Entry 6W9E (X-ray diffraction, 3.10 A resolution); this record covers chains A and B.

[Chain A]
Name: Cyclin-dependent kinase 9
From: Homo sapiens
Notes: EC 2.7.11.22, 2.7.11.23
UniProt: P50750 (CDK9_HUMAN); residues 1-330 here = UniProt positions 1-330
Amino-acid sequence (330 residues; numbered 1 to 330; the number before each row is that of its first residue):
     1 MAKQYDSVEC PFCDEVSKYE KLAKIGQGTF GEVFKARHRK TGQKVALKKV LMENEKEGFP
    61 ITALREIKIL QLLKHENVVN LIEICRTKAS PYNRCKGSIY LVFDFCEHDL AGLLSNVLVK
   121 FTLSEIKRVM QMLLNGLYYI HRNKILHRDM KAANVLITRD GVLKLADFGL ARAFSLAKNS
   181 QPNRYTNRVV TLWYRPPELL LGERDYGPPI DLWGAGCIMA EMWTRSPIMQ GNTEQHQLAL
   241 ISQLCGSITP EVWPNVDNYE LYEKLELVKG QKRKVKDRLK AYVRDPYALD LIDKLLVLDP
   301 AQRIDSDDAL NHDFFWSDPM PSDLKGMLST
Disordered / not traced: 1-6, 91-95, 177-180, 327-330
Modified residues: T186 (phosphothreonine; TPO); S306 (phosphoserine; SEP)
Small-molecule neighbours: mc180295 / TOJ: I25, F30, V33, A46, K48, V79, F103, D104, F105, C106, E107, H108, D109, N154, L156, A166, D167
UniProt features mapped onto this chain:
  - region: A166 to T191 (T-loop)
  - active site: D149 (Proton acceptor)
  - binding site (ATP): I25 to V33, K48, D104 to C106, D167
  - modified residue: K44 (N6-acetyllysine), K48 (N6-acetyllysine), S175 (Phosphoserine), T186 (Phosphothreonine)
  - natural variant: R225 (R225C: Found in patients with global developmental delay and epilepsy with history of choanal atresia; uncertain significance)
  - mutagenesis: K44 (K44R: Impaired kinase and transcriptional elongation activities, but normal cyclin T1 and HEXIM1 binding), K48 (K48Q: Mimics acetylation; leading to impaired protein kinase activity; K48R: Decreased acetylation; leading to enhanced protein kinase activity), D167 (D167N: Abrogates kinase activity), S175 (S175A: Constitutive kinase activity; S175D: Mimics phosphorylation, constitutive loss of kinase activity), T186 (T186A: Abrogates autophosphorylation; no effect on kinase activity, but impaired CTD phosphorylation; T186D: Mimics autophosphorylation ...)

[Chain B]
Name: Cyclin-T1
From: Homo sapiens
UniProt: O60563 (CCNT1_HUMAN); residues 1-259 here = UniProt positions 1-259
Amino-acid sequence (259 residues; each row starts with the number of its first residue):
     1 MEGERKNNNK RWYFTREQLE NSPSRRFGVD PDKELSYRQQ AANLLQDMGQ RLNVSQLTIN
    61 TAIVYMHRFY MIQSFTRFPG NSVAPAALFL AAKVEGQPKK LEHVIKVAHT CLHPQESLPD
   121 TRSEAYLQQV QDLVILESII LQTLGFELTI DHPHTHVVKC TQLVRASKDL AQTSYFMATN
   181 SLHLTTFSLQ YTPPVVACVC IHLACKWSNW EIPVSTDGKH WWEYVDATVT LELLDELTHE
   241 LLQILEKTPN RLKRIWNWR
Disordered / not traced: 1-7
Differences from the reference sequence: engineered mutation R77 (Gln in O60563), G96 (Glu in O60563), L241 (Phe in O60563)
UniProt features mapped onto this chain:
  - motif: K253 to R259 (Nuclear localization signal, and interaction with Tat-TAR RNA)
  - modified residue: S117 (Phosphoserine)

[How chain A and chain B interact]
Pairs across the interface (37; chain A residue first):
  S7(A) with R77(B), hydrogen bond (backbone-side chain)
  V8(A) with Q73(B); F78(B), hydrophobic
  E9(A) with Q73(B), hydrogen bond (backbone-side chain)
  C10(A) with Q142(B)
  P11(A) with I72(B)
  F12(A) with R11(B); W12(B), hydrophobic; I72(B), hydrophobic; T143(B); G145(B)
  C13(A) with Q142(B)
  K56(A) with L101(B)
  E57(A) with F89(B); K93(B), hydrogen bond (backbone-side chain); K99(B); K100(B); L101(B), hydrogen bond (side chain-backbone)
  G58(A) with K93(B); V134(B); E137(B)
  F59(A) with K93(B), hydrogen bond (backbone-side chain); E137(B), hydrogen bond (backbone-side chain); L141(B), hydrophobic; F146(B), hydrophobic
  I61(A) with K93(B); P98(B), hydrophobic
  L64(A) with L90(B), hydrophobic; K93(B); V94(B), hydrophobic; L141(B), hydrophobic; L148(B), hydrophobic
  I67(A) with F146(B), hydrophobic
  K68(A) with T149(B)
  Q71(A) with F146(B), hydrogen bond (side chain-backbone)
  I84(A) with F146(B), hydrophobic
  R86(A) with Q142(B)
Other interface residues (no listed pair), chain A (19 interface residues in all): I99
Other interface residues (no listed pair), chain B (24 interface residues in all): I139

[Overview]
19 residues of chain A and 24 residues of chain B are in contact; the contacts include 7 hydrogen bonds. Polar
contacts include S7(A)-R77(B), E9(A)-Q73(B) and E57(A)-K93(B). Chain A binds mc180295 / TOJ.
Here chain A is Cyclin-dependent kinase 9 and chain B is Cyclin-T1, both from Homo sapiens. Entry 6W9E
(Crystal Structure of Human CDK9/cyclinT1 in complex with MC180295) was determined by X-ray diffraction.
